7YYO - chains C and E of the 16 polymer chains in the assembly; structure by electron microscopy, 2.87 A resolution.

== Chain C (and E) ==
Name: Ribulose bisphosphate carboxylase large chain
Notes: EC 4.1.1.39; chain E of this document is another copy of the same molecule, construct and numbering; everything in this record applies to it too
UniProt: A5CKD0 (A5CKD0_9CYAN); numbering as in UniProt (aligned over 1-470)
Amino-acid sequence (470 residues; numbered 1 to 470; the number before each row is that of its first residue):
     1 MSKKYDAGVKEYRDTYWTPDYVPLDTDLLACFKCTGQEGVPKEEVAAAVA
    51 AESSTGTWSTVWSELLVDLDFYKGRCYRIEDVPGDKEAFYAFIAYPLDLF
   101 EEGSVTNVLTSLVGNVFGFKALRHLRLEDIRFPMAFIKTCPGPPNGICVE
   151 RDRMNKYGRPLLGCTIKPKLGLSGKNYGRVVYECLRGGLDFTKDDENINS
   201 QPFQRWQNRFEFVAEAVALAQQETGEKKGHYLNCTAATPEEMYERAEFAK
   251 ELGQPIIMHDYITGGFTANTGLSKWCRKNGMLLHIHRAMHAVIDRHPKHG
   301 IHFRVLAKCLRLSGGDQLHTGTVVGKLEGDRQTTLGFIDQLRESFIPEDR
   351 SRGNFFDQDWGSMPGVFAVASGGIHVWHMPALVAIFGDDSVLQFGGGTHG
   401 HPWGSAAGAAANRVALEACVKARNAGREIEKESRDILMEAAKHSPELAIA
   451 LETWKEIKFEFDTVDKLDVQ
Unresolved in the structure: 1-10, 329, 457-470
Bound ions: Mg2+ near Gly373 (its only coordinating residue here)
Ligand contacts: 2-carboxyarabinitol-1,5-diphosphate (CAP): Lys167, Gly372, Gly373, Phe394, Gly395, Gly396, Gly397, Gly400, Trp454

== Interface between chain C and chain E ==
Pairs across the interface (9):
  Val149(C) - Asn208(E)
  Asp152(C) - Lys175(E)  hydrogen bond (backbone-side chain)
  Arg153(C) - Glu211(E)  salt bridge
  Asn155(C) - Lys175(E)  hydrogen bond
  Tyr157(C) - Lys175(E)
  Arg277(C) - Arg205(E)
  Arg277(C) - Gln207(E)  hydrogen bond (backbone-side chain)
  Lys278(C) - Gln207(E)
  Ser362(C) - Pro202(E)
Other interface residues (no listed pair), chain C (9 interface residues in all): Lys138
Other interface residues (no listed pair), chain E (8 interface residues in all): Phe212, Glu244

== Overview ==
The interface between chain C and chain E involves 9 residues on one side and 8 on the other, with 3 hydrogen
bonds and 1 salt bridge. Polar contacts include Arg153(C)-Glu211(E), Asp152(C)-Lys175(E) and
Asn155(C)-Lys175(E). Ligands of chain C: 2-carboxyarabinitol-1,5-diphosphate.
Both chains are Ribulose bisphosphate carboxylase large chain. Entry 7YYO (Cryo-EM structure of an
a-carboxysome RuBisCO enzyme at 2.9 A resolution) was determined by electron microscopy together with 8CMY
from the same study.
